PDB entry 8GAP | electron microscopy, 3.80 A resolution | chains B and H of the 8 polymer chains in the assembly

# Chain B
Molecule: Telomerase RNA
Organism: Tetrahymena thermophila
Sequence (159 nucleotides; row label = number of the first residue in the row):
     1 AUACCCGCUUAAUUCAUUCAGAUCUGUAAUAGAACUGUCAUUCAACCCCA
    51 AAAAUCUAGUGCUGAUAUAACCUUCACCAAUUAGGUUCAAAUAAGUGGUA
   101 AUGCGGGACAAAAGACUAUCGACAUUUGAUACACUAUUUAUCAAUGGAUG
   151 UCUUAUUUU
Reported in the primary citation:
  - conformationally variable residues: U73, C75, U92
  - contacts within the chain: U73-A83, A80-G95
  - mutagenesis - U117DEL: unchanged binding to Telomerase La-related protein p65 (chain H)

# Chain H
Name: Telomerase La-related protein p65
Organism: Tetrahymena thermophila
Reference sequence: W7X6T2 (LARP7_TETTS); numbering as in UniProt (aligned over 1-542)
Chain sequence (542 residues; numbered 1 to 542; the number before each row is that of its first residue):
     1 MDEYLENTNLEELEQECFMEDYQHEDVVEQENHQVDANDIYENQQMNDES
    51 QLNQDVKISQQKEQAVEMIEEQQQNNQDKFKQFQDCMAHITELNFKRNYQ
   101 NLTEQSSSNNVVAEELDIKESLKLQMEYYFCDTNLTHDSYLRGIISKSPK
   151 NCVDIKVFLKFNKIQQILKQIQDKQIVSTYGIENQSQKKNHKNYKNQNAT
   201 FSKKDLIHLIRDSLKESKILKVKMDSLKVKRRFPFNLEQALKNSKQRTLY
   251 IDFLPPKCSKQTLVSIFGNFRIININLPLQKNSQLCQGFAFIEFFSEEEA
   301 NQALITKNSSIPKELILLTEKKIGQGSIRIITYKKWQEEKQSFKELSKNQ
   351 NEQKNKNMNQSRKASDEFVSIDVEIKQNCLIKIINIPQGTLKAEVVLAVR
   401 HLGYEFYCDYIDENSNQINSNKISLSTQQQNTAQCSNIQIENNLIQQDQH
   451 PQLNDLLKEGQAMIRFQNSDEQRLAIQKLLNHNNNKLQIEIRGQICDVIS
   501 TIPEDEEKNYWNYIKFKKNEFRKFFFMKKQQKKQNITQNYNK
Not modelled in the structure: 1-81, 170-201, 418-452, 533-542
UniProt features mapped onto this chain:
  - mutagenesis: Tyr407 (Y407A: Decreased binding to TER RNA stem-loop IV), Arg465 (R465A: Decreased binding to TER RNA stem-loop IV)
Reported in the primary citation:
  - contacts within the chain: Tyr250-Trp336 (pi stacking)
  - mutagenesis - W336A: decreased stability
  - conformationally variable residues (order/disorder transition): Met87 to Glu104
  - binding site for Telomerase RNA (chain B): Lys150, Lys160, Lys203, Lys221, Lys223, Lys228, Lys230, Lys281, Lys392
  - binding site for Telomerase RNA (chain B): Arg362 (proposed by the authors, not directly observed)

# Interface between chain B and chain H
Pairs across the interface (84):
  A1(B) - Lys147(H)  phosphate contact
  A1(B) - Ser148(H)  phosphate contact
  A1(B) - Pro149(H)  phosphate contact
  U2(B) - Lys147(H)  sugar contact
  U2(B) - Pro149(H)  phosphate contact
  U74(B) - Lys150(H)  sugar contact
  U74(B) - Lys221(H)  phosphate contact
  C75(B) - Lys150(H)  salt bridge to the phosphate
  C75(B) - Cys152(H)  hydrogen bond to the sugar
  C75(B) - Arg211(H)  base contact
  C75(B) - Lys221(H)  salt bridge to the phosphate
  C75(B) - Val222(H)  base contact
  C75(B) - Lys223(H)  hydrogen bond to the sugar
  C75(B) - Ser226(H)  hydrogen bond to the base
  C75(B) - Lys228(H)  hydrogen bond to the base
  C75(B) - Val229(H)  base contact
  A76(B) - Lys150(H)  salt bridge to the phosphate
  U92(B) - Pro234(H)  phosphate contact
  A93(B) - Lys221(H)  phosphate contact
  A94(B) - Lys221(H)  salt bridge to the phosphate
  C104(B) - Lys204(H)  phosphate contact
  G105(B) - Lys203(H)  salt bridge to the phosphate
  G106(B) - Lys203(H)  salt bridge to the phosphate
  G107(B) - Lys160(H)  salt bridge to the phosphate
  A108(B) - Lys160(H)  salt bridge to the phosphate
  A110(B) - Ser139(H)  sugar contact
  A110(B) - Lys147(H)  salt bridge to the phosphate
  G114(B) - Lys348(H)  hydrogen bond to the sugar
  U117(B) - Arg362(H)  salt bridge to the phosphate
  U117(B) - Lys363(H)  base contact
  U117(B) - Ala364(H)  base contact
  U117(B) - Ser365(H)  hydrogen bond to the base
  U117(B) - Asp366(H)  hydrogen bond to the base
  U117(B) - Arg522(H)  base contact
  U119(B) - Ser365(H)  phosphate contact
  U119(B) - Asp366(H)  phosphate contact
  C120(B) - Asp366(H)  phosphate contact
  C120(B) - Glu374(H)  phosphate contact
  C120(B) - Lys518(H)  salt bridge to the phosphate
  C120(B) - Phe521(H)  sugar contact
  C120(B) - Arg522(H)  salt bridge to the phosphate
  G121(B) - Tyr407(H)  hydrogen bond to the base
  G121(B) - Asp409(H)  hydrogen bond to the base
  G121(B) - Arg465(H)  hydrogen bond to the base
  G121(B) - Ile514(H)  base contact
  G121(B) - Lys517(H)  base contact
  G121(B) - Lys518(H)  phosphate contact
  G121(B) - Phe521(H)  sugar contact
  G121(B) - Arg522(H)  salt bridge to the phosphate
  A122(B) - Ile375(H)  base contact
  A122(B) - Glu405(H)  base contact
  A122(B) - Phe406(H)  base contact
  A122(B) - Tyr407(H)  hydrogen bond to the phosphate
  A122(B) - Arg465(H)  hydrogen bond to the base
  A122(B) - Phe466(H)  hydrogen bond to the base
  A122(B) - Gln467(H)  hydrogen bond to the base
  C123(B) - Phe521(H)  base contact
  A140(B) - Arg400(H)  hydrogen bond to the phosphate
  U141(B) - Lys392(H)  phosphate contact
  U141(B) - Ala393(H)  sugar contact
  U141(B) - Val396(H)  sugar contact
  U141(B) - Arg400(H)  salt bridge to the phosphate
  C142(B) - Lys392(H)  salt bridge to the phosphate
  G146(B) - Phe524(H)  phosphate contact
  G146(B) - Phe525(H)  base contact
  G146(B) - Lys528(H)  salt bridge to the phosphate
  G147(B) - Phe525(H)  stacking on the base
  A155(B) - Lys281(H)  base contact
  A155(B) - Tyr333(H)  hydrogen bond to the base
  U156(B) - His137(H)  hydrogen bond to the base
  U156(B) - Lys281(H)  hydrogen bond to the base
  U157(B) - Asn162(H)  hydrogen bond to the base
  U158(B) - Asn101(H)  hydrogen bond to the base
  U158(B) - Glu104(H)  hydrogen bond to the base
  U158(B) - Tyr128(H)  base contact
  U158(B) - Tyr129(H)  hydrogen bond to the sugar
  U158(B) - Lys163(H)  hydrogen bond to the base
  U159(B) - Tyr129(H)  hydrogen bond to the phosphate
  U159(B) - Asp138(H)  sugar contact
  U159(B) - Tyr140(H)  sugar contact
  U159(B) - Lys160(H)  base contact
  U159(B) - Phe161(H)  base contact
  U159(B) - Asn162(H)  hydrogen bond to the phosphate
  U159(B) - Lys163(H)  hydrogen bond to the phosphate
Interface residues without a listed pair, chain B (33 interface residues in all): A115, C116
Interface residues without a listed pair, chain H (65 interface residues in all): Gln125, Thr136, Ile144, Lys230, Phe235, Asn276, Phe291, Ser361, Phe526
From the paper, about this interface:
  - specific contacts: Lys150(H)-C75(B), Lys221(H)-C75(B), Lys223(H)-C75(B), Lys228(H)-C75(B), Lys230(H)-C75(B), Lys281(H)-U156(B), Arg362(H)-U117(B), Lys392(H)-C142(B)
  - interface residues, chain H: Lys160(H), Lys203(H)

# Summary
33 residues of chain B face 65 of chain H across their interface; the contacts include 26 hydrogen bonds, 16
salt bridges and 1 aromatic stacking contact. Polar contacts include C75(B)-Ser226(H), C75(B)-Lys228(H) and
U117(B)-Ser365(H). The paper describes contacts between Lys150(H) and C75(B), Lys221(H) and C75(B) and
Lys223(H) and C75(B) among others. From the paper: a binding site for Telomerase RNA (chain B) at Lys150(H),
Lys160(H) and Lys203(H) among others; W336A of chain H reduces stability.
Here chain B is Telomerase RNA and chain H is Telomerase La-related protein p65, both from Tetrahymena
thermophila. Entry 8GAP (Structure of LARP7 protein p65-telomerase RNA complex in telomerase) was determined
by electron microscopy.
